Entry 7AH8 (X-ray diffraction, 2.70 A resolution); this record covers chains C and D of the 4 polymer chains in the assembly.

Chain C:
Protein: Nuclear transcription factor Y subunit beta
Organism: Homo sapiens
UniProtKB: P25208 (NFYB_HUMAN); residues 52-140 here correspond to UniProt positions 54-142 (UniProt number = residue number + 2)
Amino-acid sequence (89 residues; each row starts with the number of its first residue):
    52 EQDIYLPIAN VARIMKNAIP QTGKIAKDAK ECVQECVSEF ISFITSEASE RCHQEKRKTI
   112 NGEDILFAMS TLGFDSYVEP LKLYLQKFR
UniProt features mapped onto this chain:
  - DNA-binding region: Leu-57 to Ala-63
  - region: Val-84 to Ile-95 (Subunit association domain (SAD))
  - cross-link: Lys-138 (Glycyl lysine isopeptide (Lys-Gly) (interchain with G-Cter in ubiquitin))
Reported in the primary citation:
  - conformationally variable residues (side-chain flip): Phe-139
  - binding site for suramin: Phe-139, Arg-140

Chain D:
Protein: Isoform 6 of Nuclear transcription factor Y subunit gamma
Organism: Homo sapiens
UniProtKB: Q13952 (NFYC_HUMAN), isoform Q13952-6; numbering as in UniProt (aligned over 41-120)
Amino-acid sequence (80 residues; row label = number of the first residue in the row):
    41 QELPLARIKK IMKLDEDVKM ISAEAPVLFA KAAQIFITEL TLRAWIHTED NKRRTLQRND
   101 IAMAITKFDQ FDFLIDIVPR
Ligand contacts: suramin (SVR; 8,8'-[carbonylbis[imino-3,1-phenylenecarbonylimino(4-methyl-3,1-phenylene)carbonylimino]]bis-1,3,5-naphthalenetrisulfon ic acid): Gln-41, Leu-45, Ala-46, Lys-49, Lys-53, Lys-59, Met-60, Ile-61, Ser-62, Ala-63, Glu-64, Pro-66, Val-67
Reported in the primary citation:
  - binding site for glycerol: Gln-41, Leu-45
  - binding site for suramin: Lys-49, Lys-53

How chain C and chain D interact:
Pairs across the interface (99):
  Glu-52(C) / Lys-50(D)  salt bridge
  Gln-53(C) / Leu-54(D)
  Ile-55(C) / Arg-47(D)
  Ile-55(C) / Lys-50(D)
  Ile-55(C) / Ile-51(D)
  Ile-55(C) / Leu-54(D)
  Tyr-56(C) / Arg-47(D)  hydrogen bond (backbone-side chain)
  Leu-57(C) / Leu-43(D)  hydrophobic
  Leu-57(C) / Arg-47(D)
  Leu-57(C) / Ile-48(D)  hydrophobic
  Pro-58(C) / Pro-44(D)
  Pro-58(C) / Arg-47(D)
  Asn-61(C) / Glu-42(D)  hydrogen bond (side chain-backbone)
  Asn-61(C) / Leu-43(D)
  Ile-65(C) / Leu-43(D)  hydrophobic
  Ile-65(C) / Gln-74(D)
  Ile-65(C) / Ile-77(D)  hydrophobic
  Ile-65(C) / Thr-78(D)
  Met-66(C) / Ile-77(D)  hydrophobic
  Met-66(C) / Thr-81(D)
  Ala-69(C) / Thr-78(D)
  Ile-70(C) / Thr-81(D)
  Ile-70(C) / Trp-85(D)  hydrophobic
  Pro-71(C) / Trp-85(D)
  Thr-73(C) / Arg-94(D)
  Gly-74(C) / Trp-85(D)
  Gly-74(C) / Arg-94(D)
  Lys-75(C) / Arg-94(D)  hydrogen bond (backbone-backbone)
  Lys-75(C) / Thr-95(D)
  Lys-75(C) / Leu-96(D)  hydrogen bond (backbone-backbone)
  Ile-76(C) / Leu-96(D)
  Ala-77(C) / Thr-95(D)
  Ala-77(C) / Leu-96(D)  hydrogen bond (backbone-backbone)
  Asp-79(C) / Arg-98(D)  hydrogen bond (side chain-backbone)
  Ala-80(C) / Leu-96(D)
  Ala-80(C) / Gln-97(D)
  Ala-80(C) / Arg-98(D)
  Ala-80(C) / Ile-101(D)
  Cys-83(C) / Arg-98(D)
  Cys-83(C) / Ile-101(D)  hydrophobic
  Cys-83(C) / Val-118(D)  hydrophobic
  Val-84(C) / Ile-77(D)  hydrophobic
  Val-84(C) / Leu-80(D)  hydrophobic
  Val-84(C) / Ile-101(D)  hydrophobic
  Cys-87(C) / Phe-76(D)
  Cys-87(C) / Leu-80(D)  hydrophobic
  Cys-87(C) / Leu-114(D)  hydrophobic
  Val-88(C) / Ala-73(D)  hydrophobic
  Val-88(C) / Ile-77(D)  hydrophobic
  Ser-89(C) / Ile-51(D)
  Glu-90(C) / Phe-113(D)
  Glu-90(C) / Leu-114(D)
  Glu-90(C) / Ile-117(D)
  Phe-91(C) / Ala-72(D)
  Phe-91(C) / Phe-76(D)  hydrophobic
  Phe-91(C) / Phe-113(D)  hydrophobic
  Ile-92(C) / Ile-51(D)  hydrophobic
  Ile-92(C) / Phe-69(D)
  Ser-93(C) / Ile-51(D)
  Phe-94(C) / Phe-113(D)  hydrophobic
  Ile-95(C) / Phe-69(D)  hydrophobic
  Thr-96(C) / Met-52(D)
  Thr-96(C) / Asp-55(D)
  Thr-96(C) / Val-58(D)
  Thr-96(C) / Phe-69(D)
  Ser-97(C) / Asp-55(D)
  Ser-100(C) / Asp-57(D)  hydrogen bond (side chain-backbone)
  Ser-100(C) / Val-58(D)
  Lys-109(C) / Met-60(D)
  Thr-110(C) / Met-60(D)
  Thr-110(C) / Ile-61(D)
  Thr-110(C) / Ser-62(D)
  Ile-111(C) / Val-58(D)  hydrophobic
  Ile-111(C) / Met-60(D)
  Ile-111(C) / Ser-62(D)  hydrogen bond (backbone-side chain)
  Ile-111(C) / Ala-65(D)
  Asn-112(C) / Ser-62(D)
  Asn-112(C) / Glu-64(D)
  Gly-113(C) / Glu-64(D)  hydrogen bond (backbone-side chain)
  Gly-113(C) / Leu-68(D)
  Ile-116(C) / Leu-68(D)  hydrophobic
  Ile-116(C) / Phe-69(D)  hydrophobic
  Leu-117(C) / Leu-68(D)  hydrophobic
  Met-120(C) / Ala-72(D)  hydrophobic
  Gly-124(C) / Gln-110(D)  hydrogen bond (backbone-side chain)
  Phe-125(C) / Gln-110(D)
  Phe-125(C) / Phe-113(D)  hydrophobic
  Ser-127(C) / Gln-110(D)  hydrogen bond
  Tyr-128(C) / Ile-75(D)  hydrophobic
  Tyr-128(C) / Phe-76(D)
  Tyr-128(C) / Glu-79(D)
  Leu-132(C) / Leu-68(D)
  Leu-132(C) / Ala-72(D)
  Tyr-135(C) / Gln-41(D)  hydrogen bond
  Tyr-135(C) / Val-67(D)  hydrophobic
  Tyr-135(C) / Lys-71(D)
  Leu-136(C) / Leu-68(D)  hydrophobic
  Phe-139(C) / Gln-41(D)
  Phe-139(C) / Val-67(D)  hydrophobic
Also at the interface, not in a pair above, chain C (54 interface residues in all): Asp-54, Val-62, Glu-86, Glu-101, Pro-131
Also at the interface, not in a pair above, chain D (46 interface residues in all): Leu-82, Ile-105

Summary:
54 residues of chain C face 46 of chain D across their interface, with 12 hydrogen bonds and 1 salt bridge.
Polar pairs include Glu-52(C)/Lys-50(D), Tyr-56(C)/Arg-47(D) and Asn-61(C)/Glu-42(D). Bound to chain D:
suramin. From the paper: a binding site for suramin at Phe-139(C), Arg-140(C) and Lys-49(D) among others; a
binding site for glycerol at Gln-41(D) and Leu-45(D).
Here chain C is Nuclear transcription factor Y subunit beta and chain D is Isoform 6 of Nuclear transcription
factor Y subunit gamma, both from Homo sapiens. Entry 7AH8 (NF-Y bound to suramin inhibitor) was determined by
X-ray diffraction.
